5C0X - chains F and I of the 12 polymer chains in the assembly; structure by X-ray diffraction, 3.81 A resolution.

Chain F:
Protein: Exosome complex component MTR3
Source organism: Saccharomyces cerevisiae S288c
Notes: fragment: Exosome complex component MTR3
Reference sequence: P48240 (MTR3_YEAST); residue numbers follow UniProt; this construct covers 1-250
Sequence (250 residues; row label = number of the first residue in the row):
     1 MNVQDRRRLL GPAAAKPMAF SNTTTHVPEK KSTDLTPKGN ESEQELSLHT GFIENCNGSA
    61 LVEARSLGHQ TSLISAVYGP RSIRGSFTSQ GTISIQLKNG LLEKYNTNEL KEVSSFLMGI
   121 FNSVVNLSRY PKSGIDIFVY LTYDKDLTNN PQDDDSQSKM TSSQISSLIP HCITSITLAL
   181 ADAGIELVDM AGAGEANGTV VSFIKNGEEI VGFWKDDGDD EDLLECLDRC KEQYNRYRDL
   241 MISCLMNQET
Not modelled in the structure: 1-3, 24-40, 150-162, 249-250
Differences from the reference sequence: engineered mutation Ser75 (Thr in P48240), Thr161 (Met in P48240)

Chain I:
Protein: Exosome complex component CSL4
Source organism: Saccharomyces cerevisiae S288c
Notes: fragment: Exosome complex component CSL4
Reference sequence: P53859 (CSL4_YEAST); residue numbers follow UniProt; this construct covers 1-292
Sequence (295 residues; each row starts with the number of its first residue; numbers below 1 keep their minus sign (Gly-2 is residue -2)):
    -2 GPHMACNFQF PEIAYPGKLI CPQYGTENKD GEDIIFNYVP GPGTKLIQYE HNGRTLEAIT
    58 ATLVGTVRCE EEKKTDQEEE REGTDQSTEE EKSVDASPND VTRRTVKNIL VSVLPGTEKG
   118 RKTNKYANND FANNLPKEGD IVLTRVTRLS LQRANVEILA VEDKPSPIDS GIGSNGSGIV
   178 AAGGGSGAAT FSVSQASSDL GETFRGIIRS QDVRSTDRDR VKVIECFKPG DIVRAQVLSL
   238 GDGTNYYLTT ARNDLGVVFA RAANGAGGLM YATDWQMMTS PVTGATEKRK CAKPF
Not modelled in the structure: -2 to 7, 74-101, 115-125, 163-185, 292
Differences from the reference sequence: expression tag (-2 to 0)

Chain F / chain I interface:
Contacting residue pairs (57; chain F residue first):
  Cys56(F) with Gln192(I)
  Asn57(F) with Gln192(I), hydrogen bond
  Pro80(F) with Ala129(I); Phe201(I)
  Arg81(F) with Glu199(I); Phe201(I)
  Ser82(F) with Gly198(I), hydrogen bond (side chain-backbone); Glu199(I), hydrogen bond (side chain-backbone); Thr200(I); Phe201(I)
  Ile83(F) with Gly240(I)
  Arg84(F) with Thr241(I)
  Ser86(F) with Gly240(I)
  Phe87(F) with Gly238(I); Asp239(I); Gly240(I)
  Asn126(F) with Lys42(I), hydrogen bond
  Arg129(F) with Pro39(I); Gly40(I); Thr41(I)
  Tyr130(F) with Ala129(I); Leu132(I), hydrophobic
  Pro131(F) with Leu132(I); Leu237(I), hydrophobic
  Lys132(F) with Phe201(I); Leu237(I), hydrogen bond (side chain-backbone); Asp239(I), hydrogen bond (side chain-backbone); Gly240(I); Asn242(I); Tyr243(I)
  Ser133(F) with Leu132(I); Phe201(I)
  Ala181(F) with Val61(I), hydrophobic
  Ala183(F) with Asp127(I)
  Gly184(F) with Leu60(I)
  Ile185(F) with Thr59(I); Leu60(I)
  Glu186(F) with Gly40(I); Thr59(I), hydrogen bond; Leu60(I); Asn130(I)
  Leu187(F) with Pro13(I), hydrophobic; Gly14(I); Ala58(I); Thr59(I), hydrogen bond (backbone-backbone)
  Val188(F) with Gly14(I), hydrogen bond (backbone-backbone); Ile44(I), hydrophobic; Thr57(I)
  Asp189(F) with Pro13(I); Gly14(I)
  Met190(F) with Tyr12(I), hydrophobic; Pro13(I), hydrogen bond (backbone-backbone); Gly14(I)
  Lys205(F) with Ile44(I); Tyr46(I)
  Leu245(F) with Val61(I), hydrophobic
  Met246(F) with Ile10(I), hydrophobic
Also at the interface, not in a pair above, chain F (30 interface residues in all): Gly79, Arg238, Ile242
Also at the interface, not in a pair above, chain I (34 interface residues in all): Lys15, Gln45, Phe128

Summary:
30 residues of chain F face 34 of chain I across their interface; the contacts include 10 hydrogen bonds.
Polar pairs include Asn57(F)-Gln192(I), Ser82(F)-Gly198(I) and Ser82(F)-Glu199(I).
Chain F is Exosome complex component MTR3 and chain I is Exosome complex component CSL4, both from
Saccharomyces cerevisiae S288c; the structure, Structure of a 12-subunit nuclear exosome complex bound to
structured RNA, was determined by X-ray diffraction, deposited together with 5C0Y and 5C0W.
